Entry 4B3S (X-ray diffraction, 3.15 A resolution); this record covers chains A and K of the 23 polymer chains in the assembly.

== Chain A ==
Molecule: 16S ribosomal RNA
From: Thermus thermophilus HB8
Sequence (1521 nucleotides; numbered 1 to 1544 plus 21 insertion-coded residues; 44 numbers in that range are skipped by the numbering (no residue carries them; nothing is unmodelled there); the number before each row is that of its first residue; a row labelled like 189A-189L holds insertion residues (189A, then the next letters in order)):
     1 UUGUUGGAGAGUUUGAUCCUGGCUCAGGGUGAACGCUGGCGGCGUGCCUA
    51 AGACAUGCAAGUCGUGCGGGCCG
    76 CGGGGUUUU
    88 ACUCCG
    96 UGGUCAGCGGCGGACGGGUGAGUAACGCGUGGGU
  129A G
   130 ACCUACCCGGAAGAGGGGGACAACCCGGGGAAACUCGGGCUAAUCCCCCA
   180 UGUGGACCCG
189A-189L CCCCUUGGGGUG
   190 UGUCCAAAGGGCUUU
   216 GCCCGCUUCCGGAUGGGCCCGCGUCCCAUCAGCUAGUUGGUGGGGUAAUG
   266 GCCCACCAAGGCGACGACGGGUAGCCGGUCUGAGAGGAUGGCCGGCCACA
   316 GGGGCACUGAGACACGGGCCCCACUCCUACGGGAGGCAGCAGUUAGGAAU
   366 CUUCCGCAAUGGGCGCAAGCCUGACGGAGCGACGCCGCUUGGAGGAAGAA
   416 GCCCUUCGGGGUGUAAACUCCUGA
   441 ACCCGGGACGAAACCCCC
   460 GA
   470 CGAGGGGA
   479 CUGACGGUACCGGGGUAA
   498 UAGCGCCGGCCAACUCCGUGCCAGCAGCCGCGGUAAUACGGAGGGCGCGA
   548 GCGUUACCCGGAUUCACUGGGCGUAAAGGGCGUGUAGGCGGCCUGGGGCG
   598 UCCCAUGUGAAAGACCACGGCUCAACCGUGGGGGAGCGUGGGAUACGCUC
   648 AGGCUAGACGGUGGGAGAGGGUGGUGGAAUUCCCGGAGUAGCGGUGAAAU
   698 GCGCAGAUACCGGGAGGAACGCCGAUGGCGAAGGCAGCCACCUGGUCCAC
   748 CCGUGACGCUGAGGCGCGAAAGCGUGGGGAGCAAACCGGAUUAGAUACCC
   798 GGGUAGUCCACGCCCUAAACGAUGCGCGCUAGGUCUCUGGGUCU
   848 CCUGGGGGCCGAAGCUAACGCGUUAAGCGCGCCGCCUGGGGAGUACGGCC
   898 GCAAGGCUGAAACUCAAAGGAAUUGACGGGGGCCCGCACAAGCGGUGGAG
   948 CAUGUGGUUUAAUUCGAAGCAACGCGAAGAACCUUACCAGGCCUUGACAU
   998 GCUA
 1001A G
  1002 GGAACCCGGGUGAAAGCCUGGGGUGCCCC
1030A-1030D GCGA
  1031 GGGGAGCCCUAGCACAGGUGCUGCAUGGCCGUCGUCAGCUCGUGCCGUGA
  1081 GGUGUUGGGUUAAGUCCCGCAACGAGCGCAACCCCCGCCGUUAGUUGCCA
  1131 GCGGUUCGGCCGGGCACUCUAACGGGACUGCCCGCG
  1168 AAAGCGGGAGGAAGGAGGGGACGACGUCUGGUCAGCAUGGCCCUUACGGC
  1218 CUGGGCGACACACGUGCUACAAUGCCCACUACAAAGCGAUGCCACCCGGC
  1268 AACGGGGAGCUAAUCGCAAAAAGGUGGGCCCAGUUCGGAUUGGGGUCUGC
  1318 AACCCGACCCCAUGAAGCCGGAAUCGCUAGUAAUCGCGGAUCAGCC
 1363A A
  1364 UGCCGCGGUGAAUACGUUCCCGGGCCUUGUACACACCGCCCGUCACGCCA
  1414 UGGGAGCGGGCUCUACCCGAAGUCGCCGG
1442A-1442B GA
  1443 GCCUA
  1452 C
  1456 GGGCAGGCGCCGAGGGUAGGGCCCGUGACUGGGGCGAAGUCGUAACAAGG
  1506 UAGCUGUACCGGAAGGUGCGGCUGGAUCACCUCCUUUCU
Not modelled in the structure: 1-4, 1534-1540
Bound ions: Mg2+ site 1: U12, G22; Mg2+ site 2: U12, C526, G527, A914; Mg2+ site 3: G15, U920; Mg2+ site 4 near G21 (its only coordinating residue here); Mg2+ site 5: C48, G115; Mg2+ site 6 near A53 (its only coordinating residue here); Mg2+ site 7: C58, U387; Mg2+ site 8: A59, U387; Mg2+ site 9: G61, U62, G105; Mg2+ site 10: G69, G70, U99; Mg2+ site 11: A116, G117, G289; Mg2+ site 12: C121, G124, U125, G236; 100 more Mg2+ sites not listed; 12 more K+ sites not listed
Ligand contacts: RPO ((1R,2R,3S,4R,6S)-4,6-diamino-2-{[3-O-(2,6-diamino-2,6-dideoxy-beta-L-idopyranosyl)-beta-D-ribofuranosyl]oxy}-3-hydroxycyclohexyl 2-amino-4-O-benzyl-2-deoxy-alpha-D-glucopyranoside): G1405, U1406, C1407, A1408, C1409, G1489, C1490, G1491, A1492, A1493, G1494, U1495, C1496
What the authors report for this chain:
  - mutagenesis - A1408G, G1491C: decreased binding to RPO
  - binding site for RPO: A1408, A1492

== Chain K ==
Molecule: 30S ribosomal protein S11
From: Thermus thermophilus HB8
Reference sequence: P80376 (RS11_THET8); residues -9 to 119 here correspond to UniProt positions 1-129 (UniProt number = residue number + 10)
Sequence (129 residues; each row starts with the number of its first residue; numbers below 1 keep their minus sign (Met-9 is residue -9)):
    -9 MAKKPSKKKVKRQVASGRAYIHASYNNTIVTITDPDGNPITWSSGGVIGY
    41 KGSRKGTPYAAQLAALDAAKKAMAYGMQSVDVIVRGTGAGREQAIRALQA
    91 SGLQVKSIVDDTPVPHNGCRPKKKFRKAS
Not modelled in the structure: -9 to 0
Bound ions: Mg2+: Asn16 (shared with G691(A), U692(A) of chain A)

== Interface between chain A and chain K ==
Pairs across the interface (81; chain A residue first):
  G674(A) - His106(K)  base contact
  A675(A) - Val104(K)  hydrogen bond to the sugar
  A675(A) - Pro105(K)  base contact
  A675(A) - His106(K)  hydrogen bond to the base
  A676(A) - Pro103(K)  sugar contact
  A676(A) - Val104(K)  sugar contact
  A676(A) - Pro105(K)  sugar contact
  A676(A) - Cys109(K)  base contact
  U677(A) - Cys109(K)  base contact
  G683(A) - Asn28(K)  hydrogen bond to the base
  G683(A) - Pro29(K)  base contact
  A684(A) - Asn28(K)  hydrogen bond to the sugar
  A684(A) - Pro29(K)  hydrogen bond to the sugar
  G685(A) - Pro29(K)  sugar contact
  G685(A) - Ile30(K)  phosphate contact
  G685(A) - Trp32(K)  sugar contact
  U686(A) - Trp32(K)  hydrogen bond to the sugar
  A687(A) - Lys61(K)  salt bridge to the phosphate
  G688(A) - Trp32(K)  sugar contact
  G688(A) - Ser34(K)  hydrogen bond to the phosphate
  G688(A) - Gly36(K)  sugar contact
  G688(A) - Val37(K)  sugar contact
  C689(A) - Asn17(K)  phosphate contact
  C689(A) - Ser34(K)  hydrogen bond to the phosphate
  C689(A) - Gly35(K)  phosphate contact
  C689(A) - Gly36(K)  hydrogen bond to the phosphate
  C689(A) - Lys45(K)  salt bridge to the phosphate
  G690(A) - Asn17(K)  phosphate contact
  G690(A) - Lys45(K)  hydrogen bond to the base
  G691(A) - Asn16(K)  hydrogen bond to the phosphate
  G691(A) - Lys41(K)  base contact
  G691(A) - Gly42(K)  base contact
  G691(A) - Lys45(K)  hydrogen bond to the base
  G691(A) - Lys114(K)  phosphate contact
  U692(A) - Asn16(K)  hydrogen bond to the phosphate
  U692(A) - Gly42(K)  base contact
  U692(A) - Ser43(K)  hydrogen bond to the base
  U692(A) - Lys114(K)  salt bridge to the phosphate
  A694(A) - Ser43(K)  hydrogen bond to the phosphate
  A695(A) - Gly42(K)  phosphate contact
  A695(A) - Ser43(K)  hydrogen bond to the phosphate
  A704(A) - Trp32(K)  base contact
  U705(A) - Trp32(K)  base contact
  A706(A) - His12(K)  phosphate contact
  A706(A) - Ile19(K)  sugar contact
  A706(A) - Thr21(K)  hydrogen bond to the sugar
  A706(A) - Pro29(K)  base contact
  C707(A) - Tyr10(K)  phosphate contact
  C707(A) - Thr21(K)  sugar contact
  C707(A) - Thr23(K)  sugar contact
  C707(A) - Gly27(K)  hydrogen bond to the sugar
  C707(A) - Pro29(K)  base contact
  C707(A) - Arg75(K)  salt bridge to the phosphate
  C708(A) - Tyr10(K)  sugar contact
  C708(A) - Asp26(K)  sugar contact
  C708(A) - Gly27(K)  sugar contact
  C708(A) - Arg75(K)  salt bridge to the phosphate
  G714(A) - Cys109(K)  base contact
  A715(A) - Gly108(K)  base contact
  A716(A) - Asn107(K)  hydrogen bond to the sugar
  A716(A) - Gly108(K)  sugar contact
  C717(A) - His106(K)  sugar contact
  C717(A) - Asn107(K)  sugar contact
  G718(A) - His106(K)  stacking on the base
  G718(A) - Asn107(K)  hydrogen bond to the sugar
  A777(A) - Cys109(K)  base contact
  G778(A) - Cys109(K)  sugar contact
  G778(A) - Arg110(K)  hydrogen bond to the sugar
  C779(A) - Arg110(K)  hydrogen bond to the sugar
  C779(A) - Pro111(K)  phosphate contact
  C779(A) - Lys112(K)  phosphate contact
  C779(A) - Lys113(K)  phosphate contact
  A780(A) - Lys112(K)  phosphate contact
  A780(A) - Lys113(K)  hydrogen bond to the phosphate
  C796(A) - Lys113(K)  salt bridge to the phosphate
  C797(A) - Lys114(K)  salt bridge to the phosphate
  G798(A) - Lys112(K)  salt bridge to the phosphate
  U1522(A) - Lys113(K)  phosphate contact
  G1523(A) - Lys113(K)  salt bridge to the phosphate
  C1524(A) - Arg110(K)  salt bridge to the phosphate
  G1525(A) - Arg110(K)  salt bridge to the phosphate
Interface residues without a listed pair, chain A (38 interface residues in all): G799
Interface residues without a listed pair, chain K (38 interface residues in all): Arg8, Tyr65, Arg116

== In short ==
Chain A and chain K each contribute 38 residues to their interface, with 23 hydrogen bonds, 11 salt bridges
and 1 aromatic stacking contact. Polar pairs include A675(A)-His106(K), G683(A)-Asn28(K) and G690(A)-Lys45(K).
The paper reports a binding site for RPO at A1408(A) and A1492(A); A1408G and G1491C of chain A reduce binding
to RPO.
Chain A is 16S ribosomal RNA and chain K is 30S ribosomal protein S11, both from Thermus thermophilus HB8; the
structure, Crystal structure of the 30S ribosome in complex with compound 37, was determined by X-ray
diffraction (same publication as 4B3M, 4B3R and 4B3T).
